6YTF - chains 3 and d of the 10 polymer chains in the assembly; structure by electron microscopy, 3.00 A resolution.

Chain 3:
Molecule: 16S ribosomal RNA
Organism: Acinetobacter baumannii (strain ATCC 19606 / DSM 30007 / CIP 70.34 / JCM 6841 / NBRC 109757 / NCIMB 12457 / NCTC 12156 / 81)
Sequence (1544 nucleotides; numbered 1 to 1544; the number before each row is that of its first residue):
     1 UUUAACUGAA GAGUUUGAUC AUGGCUCAGA UUGAACGCUG GCGGCAGGCU UAACACAUGC
    61 AAGUCGAGCG GGGGAAGGUA GCUUGCUACC GGACCUAGCG GCGGACGGGU GAGUAAUGCU
   121 UAGGAAUCUG CCUAUUAGUG GGGGACAACA UCUCGAAAGG GAUGCUAAUA CCGCAUACGU
   181 CCUACGGGAG AAAGCAGGGG AUCUUCGGAC CUUGCGCUAA UAGAUGAGCC UAAGUCGGAU
   241 UAGCUAGUUG GUGGGGUAAA GGCCUACCAA GGCGACGAUC UGUAGCGGGU CUGAGAGGAU
   301 GAUCCGCCAC ACUGGGACUG AGACACGGCC CAGACUCCUA CGGGAGGCAG CAGUGGGGAA
   361 UAUUGGACAA UGGGGGGAAC CCUGAUCCAG CCAUGCCGCG UGUGUGAAGA AGGCCUUAUG
   421 GUUGUAAAGC ACUUUAAGCG AGGAGGAGGC UACUUUAGUU AAUACCUAGA GAUAGUGGAC
   481 GUUACUCGCA GAAUAAGCAC CGGCUAACUC UGUGCCAGCA GCCGCGGUAA UACAGAGGGU
   541 GCGAGCGUUA AUCGGAUUUA CUGGGCGUAA AGCGUGCGUA GGCGGCUUAU UAAGUCGGAU
   601 GUGAAAUCCC CGAGCUUAAC UUGGGAAUUG CAUUCGAUAC UGGUGAGCUA GAGUAUGGGA
   661 GAGGAUGGUA GAAUUCCAGG UGUAGCGGUG AAAUGCGUAG AGAUCUGGAG GAAUACCGAU
   721 GGCGAAGGCA GCCAUCUGGC CUAAUACUGA CGCUGAGGUA CGAAAGCAUG GGGAGCAAAC
   781 AGGAUUAGAU ACCCUGGUAG UCCAUGCCGU AAACGAUGUC UACUAGCCGU UGGGGCCUUU
   841 GAGGCUUUAG UGGCGCAGCU AACGCGAUAA GUAGACCGCC UGGGGAGUAC GGUCGCAAGA
   901 CUAAAACUCA AAUGAAUUGA CGGGGGCCCG CACAAGCGGU GGAGCAUGUG GUUUAAUUCG
   961 AUGCAACGCG AAGAACCUUA CCUGGCCUUG ACAUACUAGA AACUUUCCAG AGAUGGAUUG
  1021 GUGCCUUCGG GAAUCUAGAU ACAGGUGCUG CAUGGCUGUC GUCAGCUCGU GUCGUGAGAU
  1081 GUUGGGUUAA GUCCCGCAAC GAGCGCAACC CUUUUCCUUA CUUGCCAGCA UUUCGGAUGG
  1141 GAACUUUAAG GAUACUGCCA GUGACAAACU GGAGGAAGGC GGGGACGACG UCAAGUCAUC
  1201 AUGGCCCUUA CGGCCAGGGC UACACACGUG CUACAAUGGU CGGUACAAAG GGUUGCUACA
  1261 CAGCGAUGUG AUGCUAAUCU CAAAAAGCCG AUCGUAGUCC GGAUUGGAGU CUGCAACUCG
  1321 ACUCCAUGAA GUCGGAAUCG CUAGUAAUCG CGGAUCAGAA UGCCGCGGUG AAUACGUUCC
  1381 CGGGCCUUGU ACACACCGCC CGUCACACCA UGGGAGUUUG UUGCACCAGA AGUAGCUAGC
  1441 CUAACUGCAA AGAGGGCGGU UACCACGGUG UGGCCGAUGA CUGGGGUGAA GUCGUAACAA
  1501 GGUAGCCGUA GGGGAACCUG CGGCUGGAUC ACCUCCUUAA CGAA
Disordered / not traced: 1-923, 1023-1030, 1385-1544
Metal / ion sites: Mg2+ site 1 near A934 (its only coordinating residue here); Mg2+ site 2: A961, U1196; Mg2+ site 3 near C969 (its only coordinating residue here); Mg2+ site 4 near C977 (its only coordinating residue here); Mg2+ site 5 near U989 (its only coordinating residue here); Mg2+ site 6: C1051, A1194; Mg2+ site 7: C1051, A1194, G1195 (together with tigecycline); Mg2+ site 8: G1055, U1196; Mg2+ site 9 near G1091 (its only coordinating residue here); Mg2+ site 10: U1092, G1105; Mg2+ site 11 near A1107 (its only coordinating residue here); Mg2+ site 12 near G1204 (its only coordinating residue here); 5 more Mg2+ sites not listed
Ligand contacts: tigecycline (T1C): U1049, G1050, C1051, A1052, C1192, A1193, A1194, G1195
From the paper describing this entry:
  - binding site for tigecycline: C1051, C1192, A1193

Chain d:
Molecule: 30S ribosomal protein S3
Organism: Acinetobacter baumannii (strain ATCC 19606 / DSM 30007 / CIP 70.34 / JCM 6841 / NBRC 109757 / NCIMB 12457 / NCTC 12156 / 81)
UniProtKB: D0CD03 (D0CD03_ACIB2); residue numbers follow UniProt; this construct covers 1-250
Amino-acid sequence (250 residues; each row starts with the number of its first residue):
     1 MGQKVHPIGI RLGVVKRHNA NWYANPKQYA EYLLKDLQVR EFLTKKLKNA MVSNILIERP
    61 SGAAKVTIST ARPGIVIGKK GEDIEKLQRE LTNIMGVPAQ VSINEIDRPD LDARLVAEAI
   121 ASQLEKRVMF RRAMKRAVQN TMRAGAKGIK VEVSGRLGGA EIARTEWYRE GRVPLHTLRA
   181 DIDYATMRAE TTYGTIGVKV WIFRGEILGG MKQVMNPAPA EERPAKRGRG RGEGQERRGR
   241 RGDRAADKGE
Disordered / not traced: 1, 212-250

Interface between chain 3 and chain d:
Residue-residue contacts - 60 pairs, chain 3 then chain d:
  A1052(3) - Arg156(d)  hydrogen bond to the sugar
  A1052(3) - Glu161(d)  hydrogen bond to the sugar
  U1053(3) - Gly155(d)  phosphate contact
  U1053(3) - Ile162(d)  phosphate contact
  U1053(3) - Ala163(d)  hydrogen bond to the phosphate
  U1053(3) - Thr195(d)  hydrogen bond to the sugar
  G1054(3) - Ser154(d)  hydrogen bond to the phosphate
  G1054(3) - Gly155(d)  phosphate contact
  G1054(3) - Ala163(d)  phosphate contact
  G1054(3) - Arg188(d)  hydrogen bond to the sugar
  G1054(3) - Gly197(d)  phosphate contact
  G1055(3) - Thr186(d)  phosphate contact
  G1055(3) - Gly197(d)  phosphate contact
  G1055(3) - Lys199(d)  phosphate contact
  C1056(3) - Tyr184(d)  phosphate contact
  C1056(3) - Lys199(d)  salt bridge to the phosphate
  U1057(3) - Gln3(d)  hydrogen bond to the phosphate
  G1058(3) - Gln3(d)  hydrogen bond to the phosphate
  U1059(3) - Gly2(d)  base contact
  U1059(3) - Gln3(d)  base contact
  U1062(3) - His176(d)  base contact
  G1103(3) - Arg172(d)  hydrogen bond to the phosphate
  C1104(3) - Arg172(d)  salt bridge to the phosphate
  C1104(3) - Val173(d)  phosphate contact
  C1104(3) - Pro174(d)  phosphate contact
  G1105(3) - Val173(d)  phosphate contact
  G1105(3) - Pro174(d)  phosphate contact
  G1105(3) - Leu175(d)  hydrogen bond to the phosphate
  G1105(3) - His176(d)  hydrogen bond to the phosphate
  C1106(3) - His176(d)  salt bridge to the phosphate
  A1108(3) - His176(d)  hydrogen bond to the base
  A1108(3) - Thr177(d)  hydrogen bond to the base
  C1109(3) - His176(d)  hydrogen bond to the base
  C1109(3) - Thr177(d)  base contact
  C1109(3) - Leu178(d)  hydrogen bond to the base
  C1109(3) - Arg179(d)  hydrogen bond to the base
  C1110(3) - Val14(d)  sugar contact
  C1110(3) - Leu178(d)  sugar contact
  A1185(3) - Ile10(d)  sugar contact
  C1186(3) - Val5(d)  phosphate contact
  G1187(3) - Gly2(d)  hydrogen bond to the sugar
  G1187(3) - Gln3(d)  hydrogen bond to the sugar
  G1187(3) - Lys4(d)  phosphate contact
  G1187(3) - Val5(d)  hydrogen bond to the phosphate
  G1187(3) - His176(d)  sugar contact
  A1188(3) - Gly2(d)  phosphate contact
  A1188(3) - Lys4(d)  hydrogen bond to the phosphate
  C1189(3) - Lys4(d)  salt bridge to the phosphate
  C1189(3) - Trp167(d)  phosphate contact
  G1190(3) - Gly2(d)  hydrogen bond to the base
  G1190(3) - Trp167(d)  hydrogen bond to the phosphate
  A1193(3) - Ile162(d)  base contact
  A1201(3) - Arg188(d)  hydrogen bond to the sugar
  U1202(3) - Arg188(d)  sugar contact
  U1202(3) - Glu190(d)  sugar contact
  U1202(3) - Gly194(d)  sugar contact
  U1202(3) - Thr195(d)  sugar contact
  G1203(3) - Thr192(d)  sugar contact
  G1203(3) - Gly194(d)  sugar contact
  U1253(3) - Lys27(d)  salt bridge to the phosphate
Other interface residues (no listed pair), chain 3 (29 interface residues in all): A1107, U1275
Other interface residues (no listed pair), chain d (38 interface residues in all): Lys150, Ala160, Arg169, Gly171, Met187, Tyr193, Val198

Overview:
Chain 3 and chain d form an interface of 29 and 38 residues respectively, with 23 hydrogen bonds and 5 salt
bridges. Among the polar pairs are A1108(3)-His176(d), A1108(3)-Thr177(d) and C1109(3)-His176(d). Bound to
chain 3: tigecycline. From the paper: a binding site for tigecycline at C1051(3), C1192(3) and A1193(3).
Here chain 3 is 16S ribosomal RNA and chain d is 30S ribosomal protein S3, both from Acinetobacter baumannii
(strain ATCC 19606 / DSM 30007 / CIP 70.34 / JCM 6841 / NBRC 109757 / NCIMB 12457 / NCTC 12156 / 81). Entry
6YTF (Acinetobacter baumannii ribosome-tigecycline complex - 30S subunit head) was determined by electron
microscopy (same publication as 6YPU, 6YS5 and 6YT9).
